PDB entry 2WSF | X-ray diffraction, 3.48 A resolution | chains 2 and J of the 18 polymer chains in the assembly

== Chain 2 ==
Protein: Type II chlorophyll A/B binding protein from photosystem I
Organism: Pisum sativum
UniProt: Q41038 (Q41038_PEA); the construct lacks a stretch of the UniProt sequence and is renumbered around it, so the offset changes along the chain: -57 to 194 = UniProt 1-252; 196-200 = UniProt 253-257; 201-211 = UniProt 259-269
Amino-acid sequence (269 residues; row label = number of the first residue in the row; numbers below 1 keep their minus sign (Met-57 is residue -57)):
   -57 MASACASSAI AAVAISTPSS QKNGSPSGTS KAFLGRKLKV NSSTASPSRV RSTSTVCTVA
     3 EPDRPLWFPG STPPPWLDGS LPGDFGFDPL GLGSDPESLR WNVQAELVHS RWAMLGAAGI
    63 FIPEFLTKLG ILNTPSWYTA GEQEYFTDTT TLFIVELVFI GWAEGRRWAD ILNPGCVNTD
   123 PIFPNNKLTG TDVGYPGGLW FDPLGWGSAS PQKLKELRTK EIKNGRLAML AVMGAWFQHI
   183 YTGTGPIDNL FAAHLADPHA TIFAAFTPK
Not modelled in the structure: -57 to 35
Construct notes: insertion (195)
Metal / ion sites: chlorophyll a Mg near Glu106 (its only coordinating residue here)
Residues lining bound ligands:
  - chlorophyll a (CLA), molecule 1: Val45, Glu48, Leu49, Met56, Lys162, Asn166, Leu169, Ala170, Ala173
  - chlorophyll a (CLA), molecule 2: Val50, His51, Trp54, Ala55, Leu99, Ile102, Gly103, Glu106, Gly107, Trp110
  - chlorophyll a (CLA), molecule 3: Arg53, Arg109, Arg160
  - chlorophyll a (CLA), molecule 4: Leu57, Arg109, Lys165
  - chlorophyll a (CLA), molecule 5: Phe63, Ile64, Glu163, Ile164
  - chlorophyll a (CLA), molecule 6: Leu94, Glu98, Phe101, Ile102
  - chlorophyll a (CLA), molecule 7: Trp178, His181, Phe208, Thr209
  - chlorophyll a (CLA), molecule 8: Phe208, Thr209, Lys211

== Chain J ==
Protein: Photosystem I reaction center subunit IX
Organism: Spinacia oleracea
UniProt: P17230 (PSAJ_SPIOL); numbering as in UniProt (aligned over 1-44)
Amino-acid sequence (44 residues; row label = number of the first residue in the row):
     1 MRDFKTYLSV APVLSTLWFG SLAGLLIEIN RFFPDALTFP FFSF
Not modelled in the structure: 43-44
Residues lining bound ligands:
  - beta-carotene (BCR): Phe19, Ala23, Leu26, Ile27, Asn30
  - chlorophyll a (CLA), molecule 1: Pro12, Val13, Ser15
  - chlorophyll a (CLA), molecule 2: Glu28, Arg31, Phe32
  - chlorophyll a (CLA), molecule 3: Asn30, Asp35, Ala36, Leu37

== Interface between chain 2 and chain J ==
Contacting residue pairs - 16 pairs, chain 2 then chain J:
  Asn44(2) with Met1(J), hydrogen bond; Arg2(J)
  Cys118(2) with Asp3(J)
  Asn120(2) with Phe4(J), hydrogen bond (backbone-backbone); Lys5(J)
  Thr121(2) with Lys5(J)
  Pro126(2) with Met1(J)
  Asn127(2) with Met1(J), hydrogen bond (backbone-backbone); Arg2(J); Asp3(J), hydrogen bond (backbone-backbone); Thr6(J); Tyr7(J); Leu8(J)
  Asn128(2) with Asp3(J); Phe4(J)
  Leu130(2) with Phe4(J)
Also at the interface, not in a pair above, chain 2 (11 interface residues in all): Trp110, Asn115, Val119

== Summary ==
The interface between chain 2 and chain J involves 11 residues on one side and 8 on the other; the contacts
include 4 hydrogen bonds. Among the polar pairs are Asn44(2)-Met1(J), Asn120(2)-Phe4(J) and Asn127(2)-Met1(J).
Bound to chain 2: 8 copies of chlorophyll a.
Here chain 2 is Type II chlorophyll A/B binding protein from photosystem I (Pisum sativum) and chain J is
Photosystem I reaction center subunit IX (Spinacia oleracea). Entry 2WSF (Improved Model of Plant Photosystem
I) was determined by X-ray diffraction, deposited together with 3LW5, 2WSC and 2WSE.
